1AX1 - chain A; structure by X-ray diffraction, 1.95 A resolution.

# Chain A
Protein: Lectin
From: Erythrina corallodendron
Reference sequence: P16404 (LEC_ERYCO); residues 1-239 here correspond to UniProt positions 27-265 (UniProt number = residue number + 26)
Sequence (239 residues; each row starts with the number of its first residue):
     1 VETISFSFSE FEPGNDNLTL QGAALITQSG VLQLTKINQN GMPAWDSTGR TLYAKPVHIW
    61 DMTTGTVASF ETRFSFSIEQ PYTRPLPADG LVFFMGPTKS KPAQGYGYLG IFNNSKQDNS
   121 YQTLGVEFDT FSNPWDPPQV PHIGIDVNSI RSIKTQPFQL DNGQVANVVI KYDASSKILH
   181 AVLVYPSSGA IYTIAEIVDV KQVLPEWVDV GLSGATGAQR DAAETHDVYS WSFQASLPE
Covalent attachments: glycan linked to N17
Metal / ion sites: Mn2+: E127, D129, D136, H142; Ca2+: D129, F131, N133, D136
Curated features (UniProtKB/Swiss-Prot):
  - glycosylation (N-linked (GlcNAc...) asparagine): N17, N113

# In short
N-acetylglucosamine is covalently linked to N17. The Mn2+ site is built by E127, D129, D136 and H142. The Ca2+
site is built by D129, F131, N133 and D136.
Chain A is Lectin (Erythrina corallodendron); the structure, Erythrina corallodendron lectin in complex with
lactose, was determined by X-ray diffraction together with 1AX0, 1AXY and 1AXZ from the same study.
